PDB entry 4F5W | X-ray diffraction, 2.20 A resolution | chain A

Chain A:
Molecule: Transmembrane protein 173
Organism: Homo sapiens
UniProt: Q86WV6 (TM173_HUMAN); numbering as in UniProt (aligned over 149-379)
Sequence (239 residues; numbered 149 to 387; the number before each row is that of its first residue):
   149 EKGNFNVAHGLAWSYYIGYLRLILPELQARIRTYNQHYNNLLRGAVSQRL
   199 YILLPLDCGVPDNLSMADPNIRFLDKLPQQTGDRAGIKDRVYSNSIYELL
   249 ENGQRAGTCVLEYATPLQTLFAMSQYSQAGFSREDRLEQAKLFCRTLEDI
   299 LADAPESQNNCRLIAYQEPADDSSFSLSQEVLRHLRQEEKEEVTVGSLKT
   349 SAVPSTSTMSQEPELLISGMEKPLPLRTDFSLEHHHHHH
Unresolved in the structure: 149-150, 344-387
Construct notes: expression tag (380-387)
Bound ions: Ca2+: Asp205, Glu316

Overview:
The Ca2+ site is built by Asp205 and Glu316.
Chain A is Transmembrane protein 173 (Homo sapiens); the structure, Crystal structure of ligand free human
STING CTD, was determined by X-ray diffraction together with 4F5Y from the same study.
